PDB entry 7KZP | electron microscopy, 3.10 A resolution | chains C and F of the 14 polymer chains in the assembly

# Chain C
Name: Fanconi anemia group C protein
Organism: Homo sapiens
UniProt: Q00597 (FANCC_HUMAN); residue numbers follow UniProt; this construct covers 1-558
Amino-acid sequence (583 residues; each row starts with the number of its first residue; numbers below 1 keep their minus sign (Met-24 is residue -24)):
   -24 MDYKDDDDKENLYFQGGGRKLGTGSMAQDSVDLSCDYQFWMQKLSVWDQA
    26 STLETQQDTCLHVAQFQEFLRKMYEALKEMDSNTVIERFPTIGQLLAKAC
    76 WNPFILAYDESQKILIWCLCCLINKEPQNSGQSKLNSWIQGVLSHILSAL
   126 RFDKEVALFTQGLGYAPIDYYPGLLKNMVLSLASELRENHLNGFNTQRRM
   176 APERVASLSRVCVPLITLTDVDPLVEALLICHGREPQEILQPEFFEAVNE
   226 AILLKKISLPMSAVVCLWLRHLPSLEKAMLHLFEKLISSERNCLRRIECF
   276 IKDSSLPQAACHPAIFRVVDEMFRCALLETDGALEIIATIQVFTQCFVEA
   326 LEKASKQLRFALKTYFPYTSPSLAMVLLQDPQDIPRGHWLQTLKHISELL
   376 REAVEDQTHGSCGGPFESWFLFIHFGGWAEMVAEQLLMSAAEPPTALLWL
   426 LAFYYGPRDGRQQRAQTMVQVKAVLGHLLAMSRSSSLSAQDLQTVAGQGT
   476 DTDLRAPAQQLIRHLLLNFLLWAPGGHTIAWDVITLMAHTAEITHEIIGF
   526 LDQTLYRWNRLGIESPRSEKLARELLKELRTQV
Not modelled in the structure: -24 to 0, 473-480
Differences from the reference sequence: initiating methionine (-24); expression tag (-23 to 0)

# Chain F
Name: Fanconi anemia group F protein
Organism: Homo sapiens
UniProt: Q9NPI8 (FANCF_HUMAN); numbering as in UniProt (aligned over 1-374)
Amino-acid sequence (399 residues; row label = number of the first residue in the row; numbers below 1 keep their minus sign (Met-24 is residue -24)):
   -24 MDYKDDDDKENLYFQGGGRKLGTGSMESLLQHLDRFSELLAVSSTTYVST
    26 WDPATVRRALQWARYLRHIHRRFGRHGPIRTALERRLHNQWRQEGGFGRG
    76 PVPGLANFQALGHCDVLLSLRLLENRALGDAARYHLVQQLFPGPGVRDAD
   126 EETLQESLARLARRRSAVHMLRFNGYRENPNLQEDSLMKTQAELLLERLQ
   176 EVGKAEAERPARFLSSLWERLPQNNFLKVIAVALLQPPLSRRPQEELEPG
   226 IHKSPGEGSQVLVHWLLGNSEVFAAFCRALPAGLLTLVTSRHPALSPVYL
   276 GLLTDWGQRLHYDLQKGIWVGTESQDVPWEELHNRFQSLCQAPPPLKDKV
   326 LTALETCKAQDGDFEVPGLSIWTDLLLALRSGAFRKRQVLGLSAGLSSV
Not modelled in the structure: -24 to 0, 216-230, 356-374
Differences from the reference sequence: initiating methionine (-24); expression tag (-23 to 0)
Curated features (UniProtKB/Swiss-Prot):
  - mutagenesis: Leu209 (L209R: Reduced monoubiquitination of FANCD2), Phe251 (F251R: Reduced monoubiquitination of FANCD2), Tyr287 (Y287A: Strongly reduced monoubiquitination of FANCD2; when associated with A-289; A-339; A-341 and A-344), Leu289 (L289A: Strongly reduced monoubiquitination of FANCD2; when associated with A-287; A-339; A-341 and A-344), Phe339 (F339A: Strongly reduced monoubiquitination of FANCD2; when associated with A-287; A-289; A-341 and A-344), Val341 (V341A: Strongly reduced monoubiquitination of FANCD2; when associated with A-287; A-289; A-339 and A-344), Leu344 (L344A: Strongly reduced monoubiquitination of FANCD2; when associated with A-287; A-289; A-339 and A-341)

# Chain C / chain F interface
Pairs across the interface (94; chain C residue first):
  Gln31(C) - Asn149(F)  hydrogen bond
  Arg46(C) - Arg122(F)
  Tyr49(C) - Gly118(F)
  Tyr49(C) - Pro119(F)
  Pro78(C) - Met145(F)
  Leu81(C) - Ser141(F)
  Ala82(C) - Arg138(F)  hydrogen bond (backbone-side chain)
  Tyr83(C) - Arg138(F)
  Gln87(C) - Arg138(F)
  Lys88(C) - Gln130(F)
  Ile91(C) - Phe116(F)  hydrophobic
  Trp92(C) - Gly118(F)
  Trp92(C) - Pro119(F)
  Trp92(C) - Gln130(F)
  Cys95(C) - Val112(F)  hydrophobic
  Cys95(C) - Phe116(F)  hydrophobic
  Ile98(C) - Tyr109(F)  hydrophobic
  Lys100(C) - Asp105(F)
  Lys100(C) - Tyr109(F)
  Pro102(C) - Asp105(F)
  Asn111(C) - Arg108(F)
  Gln115(C) - Leu98(F)
  Gln115(C) - Arg108(F)
  Ser119(C) - Leu98(F)
  Ser119(C) - Glu99(F)  hydrogen bond
  Ile121(C) - Ala137(F)  hydrophobic
  Ile121(C) - Arg140(F)
  Leu122(C) - Leu95(F)  hydrophobic
  Leu122(C) - Leu133(F)  hydrophobic
  Leu122(C) - Arg140(F)  hydrogen bond (backbone-side chain)
  Ser123(C) - Glu99(F)
  Ser123(C) - Arg140(F)
  Ala124(C) - Arg140(F)  hydrogen bond (backbone-side chain)
  Arg126(C) - Arg140(F)
  Arg126(C) - Ser141(F)
  Arg126(C) - His144(F)  hydrogen bond (backbone-side chain)
  Phe127(C) - Val143(F)  hydrophobic
  Phe127(C) - Arg147(F)
  Asp128(C) - Arg147(F)  salt bridge
  Glu130(C) - Pro197(F)
  Glu130(C) - Asn200(F)
  Val131(C) - Gln166(F)
  Phe134(C) - Gln166(F)
  Phe134(C) - Leu196(F)  hydrophobic
  Phe134(C) - Asn200(F)
  Phe134(C) - Phe201(F)  hydrophobic
  Phe134(C) - Val204(F)  hydrophobic
  Thr135(C) - Leu169(F)
  Gly137(C) - Arg195(F)  hydrogen bond (backbone-side chain)
  Leu138(C) - Trp66(F)
  Leu138(C) - Leu170(F)
  Leu138(C) - Arg173(F)  hydrogen bond (backbone-side chain)
  Leu138(C) - Phe188(F)  hydrophobic
  Leu138(C) - Leu192(F)  hydrophobic
  Gly139(C) - Ala81(F)
  Gly139(C) - Arg173(F)  hydrogen bond (backbone-side chain)
  Tyr140(C) - Asn82(F)
  Tyr140(C) - Leu169(F)  hydrophobic
  Tyr140(C) - Glu172(F)  hydrogen bond
  Tyr140(C) - Arg173(F)
  Pro142(C) - Arg140(F)
  Ile143(C) - His88(F)
  Ile143(C) - Val91(F)  hydrophobic
  Ile143(C) - Leu92(F)  hydrophobic
  Asp144(C) - His88(F)
  Tyr146(C) - Arg140(F)
  Pro147(C) - Arg139(F)
  Leu149(C) - Leu162(F)  hydrophobic
  Leu149(C) - Thr165(F)
  Leu150(C) - Arg139(F)
  Leu150(C) - Ala142(F)  hydrophobic
  Leu150(C) - Leu146(F)  hydrophobic
  Asn152(C) - Ser161(F)
  Asn152(C) - Lys164(F)  hydrogen bond
  Asn152(C) - Thr165(F)  hydrogen bond
  Asn152(C) - Glu168(F)
  Met153(C) - Val143(F)
  Met153(C) - Arg147(F)
  Met153(C) - Ser161(F)
  Ser156(C) - Glu159(F)
  Leu157(C) - Leu146(F)  hydrophobic
  Leu157(C) - Gly150(F)
  Arg179(C) - Gly150(F)  hydrogen bond (side chain-backbone)
  Arg179(C) - Arg152(F)
  Ser182(C) - Asn149(F)
  Leu183(C) - Leu146(F)  hydrophobic
  Leu183(C) - Asn149(F)
  Leu183(C) - Gly150(F)
  Val186(C) - Met145(F)  hydrophobic
  Pro189(C) - Arg138(F)
  Leu190(C) - Ala142(F)  hydrophobic
  Thr192(C) - Arg138(F)  hydrogen bond
  Leu193(C) - Arg138(F)
  Asp195(C) - Arg139(F)  salt bridge
Interface residues without a listed pair, chain C (65 interface residues in all): Phe79, Asp84, Leu118, Leu125, Leu133, Ala141, Tyr145, Gly148, Val154, Arg173, Arg185, Leu199
Interface residues without a listed pair, chain F (56 interface residues in all): Leu97, Ala106, Ala134, Leu136

# In short
The interface between chain C and chain F involves 65 residues on one side and 56 on the other, with 14
hydrogen bonds and 2 salt bridges. Among the polar pairs are Asp128(C)-Arg147(F), Asp195(C)-Arg139(F) and
Gln31(C)-Asn149(F).
Chain C is Fanconi anemia group C protein and chain F is Fanconi anemia group F protein, both from Homo
sapiens; the structure, Structure of the human Fanconi anaemia Core complex, was determined by electron
microscopy (same publication as 7KZQ, 7KZR, 7KZS, 7KZT and 7KZV).
